Entry 4NBF (X-ray diffraction, 2.00 A resolution); this record covers chains C and E of the 6 polymer chains in the assembly.

# Chain C
Molecule: Terminal oxygenase component of carbazole
Notes: EC 1.14.12.22
Reference sequence: Q84II6 (Q84II6_JANS3); residues 1-384 here = UniProt positions 1-384
Amino-acid sequence (392 residues; each row starts with the number of its first residue):
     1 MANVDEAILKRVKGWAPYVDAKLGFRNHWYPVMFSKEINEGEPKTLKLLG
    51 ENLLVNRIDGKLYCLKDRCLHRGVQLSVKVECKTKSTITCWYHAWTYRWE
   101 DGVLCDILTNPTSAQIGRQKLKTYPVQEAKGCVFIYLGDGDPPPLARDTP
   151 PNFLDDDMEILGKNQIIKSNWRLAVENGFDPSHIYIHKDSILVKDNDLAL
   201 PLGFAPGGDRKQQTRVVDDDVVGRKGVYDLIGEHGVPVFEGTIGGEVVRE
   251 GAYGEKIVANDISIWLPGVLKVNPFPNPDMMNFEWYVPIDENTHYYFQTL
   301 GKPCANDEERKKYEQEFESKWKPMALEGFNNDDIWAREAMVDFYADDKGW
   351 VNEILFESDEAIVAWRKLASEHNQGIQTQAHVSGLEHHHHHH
Not modelled in the structure: 1, 390-392
Differences from the reference sequence: engineered mutation N282 (Gln in Q84II6); expression tag (385-392)
Metal / ion sites: 2Fe-2S cluster Fe: C69, H71, C90, H93; Fe2+: H183, H187, D333
Small-molecule neighbours: 2Fe-2S cluster (FES): C69, H71, R72, V74, C90, Y92, H93, A94, W95
From the paper describing this entry:
  - mutagenesis - Q282N: decreased catalytic activity on CAR

# Chain E
Molecule: Ferredoxin CarAc
Source organism: Pseudomonas resinovorans
Notes: EC 1.14.12.22
Reference sequence: Q8GI16 (CARAC_PSERE); residues 1-107 here = UniProt positions 1-107
Amino-acid sequence (115 residues; row label = number of the first residue in the row):
     1 MNQIWLKVCAASDMQPGTIRRVNRVGAAPLAVYRVGDQFYATEDTCTHGI
    51 ASLSEGTLDGDVIECPFHGGAFNVCTGMPASSPCTVPLGVFEVEVKEGEV
   101 YVAGEKKLEHHHHHH
Not modelled in the structure: 1-2, 110-115
Differences from the reference sequence: expression tag (108-115)
UniProt features mapped onto this chain:
  - binding site ([2Fe-2S] cluster): C46, H48, C65, H68
Metal / ion sites: 2Fe-2S cluster Fe: C46, H48, C65, H68
Small-molecule neighbours: 2Fe-2S cluster (FES): C46, H48, G49, I50, A51, C65, F67, H68, G69, G70, P83, C84

# Interface between chain C and chain E
Contacting residue pairs (16):
  Q115(C) - G49(E)
  R118(C) - E43(E)  salt bridge
  R118(C) - T47(E)
  R118(C) - V86(E)
  R118(C) - P87(E)
  Q119(C) - T47(E)  hydrogen bond (side chain-backbone)
  Q119(C) - V86(E)
  L385(C) - S82(E)
  E386(C) - S82(E)
  H387(C) - A80(E)
  H387(C) - S81(E)
  H387(C) - S82(E)  hydrogen bond (backbone-side chain)
  H388(C) - S81(E)
  H389(C) - V62(E)
  H389(C) - A80(E)
  H389(C) - S81(E)  hydrogen bond (backbone-side chain)
Other interface residues (no listed pair), chain E (11 interface residues in all): H48, D59

# Summary
8 residues of chain C and 11 residues of chain E are in contact, with 3 hydrogen bonds and 1 salt bridge.
Polar pairs include R118(C)-E43(E), Q119(C)-T47(E) and H387(C)-S82(E). Bound to chain C: 2Fe-2S cluster.
Ligands of chain E: 2Fe-2S cluster. From the paper: Q282N of chain C reduces catalytic activity on CAR.
Here chain C is Terminal oxygenase component of carbazole and chain E is Ferredoxin CarAc (Pseudomonas
resinovorans). Entry 4NBF (Oxygenase with Gln282 replaced by Asn and ferredoxin complex of carbazole
1,9a-dioxygenase) was determined by X-ray diffraction, deposited together with 4NB8, 4NB9, 4NBA, 4NBB, 4NBC,
4NBD and 3 further entries.
